PDB entry 4PUN | X-ray diffraction, 1.25 A resolution | chain A

[Chain A]
Name: Queuine tRNA-ribosyltransferase
Organism: Zymomonas mobilis subsp. mobilis
Notes: EC 2.4.2.29; fragment: Guanine Insertion Enzyme
UniProt: P28720 (TGT_ZYMMO); residue numbers follow UniProt; this construct covers 1-386
Sequence (386 residues; each row starts with the number of its first residue):
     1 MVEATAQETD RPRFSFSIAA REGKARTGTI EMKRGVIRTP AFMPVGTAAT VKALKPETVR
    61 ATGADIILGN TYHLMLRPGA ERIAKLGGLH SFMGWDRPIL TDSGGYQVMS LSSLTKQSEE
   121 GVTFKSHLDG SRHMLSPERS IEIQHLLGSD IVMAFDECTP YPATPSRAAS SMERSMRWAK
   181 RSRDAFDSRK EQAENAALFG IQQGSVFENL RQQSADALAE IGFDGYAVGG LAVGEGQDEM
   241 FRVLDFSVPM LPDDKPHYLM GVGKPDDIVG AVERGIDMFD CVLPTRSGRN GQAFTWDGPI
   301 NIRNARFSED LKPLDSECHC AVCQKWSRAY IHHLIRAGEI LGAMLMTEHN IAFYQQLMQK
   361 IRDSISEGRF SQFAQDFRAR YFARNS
Unresolved in the structure: 1-10, 284, 384-386
Metal / ion sites: Zn2+: C318, C320, C323, H349
Swiss-Prot annotation at these positions:
  - region (RNA binding): G261 to D267, T285 to R289
  - active site: D102 (Proton acceptor), D280 (Nucleophile)
  - binding site (substrate): D102 to Y106, D156, Q203, G230
  - binding site (Zn(2+)): C318, C320, C323, H349
  - mutagenesis: S103 (S103A: Strongly reduces activity), D156 (D156A: Abolishes catalytic activity), D280 (D280N: Abolishes catalytic activity)

[Overview]
C318, C320, C323 and H349 form the Zn2+ site. UniProt lists active-site residues D102 and D280, 8
substrate-binding residues, 4 Zn2+-binding residues and 3 mutagenesis sites.
Chain A is Queuine tRNA-ribosyltransferase (Zymomonas mobilis subsp. mobilis); the structure, tRNA-Guanine
Transglycosylase (TGT) Apo-Structure pH 7.8, was determined by X-ray diffraction (same publication as 4PUJ,
4PUK, 4PUL and 4PUM).
